PDB entry 7FJ3 | electron microscopy, 4.53 A resolution (low resolution: residue-level contacts below are approximate; hydrogen-bond / salt-bridge calls are withheld) | chains m and p of the 51 polymer chains in the assembly

Chain m (and p):
Protein: Major capsid protein
Organism: Suid alphaherpesvirus 1
Notes: chain p of this document is another copy of the same molecule, construct and numbering; everything in this record applies to it too
UniProtKB: G3G8T2 (G3G8T2_9ALPH); numbering as in UniProt (aligned over 1-1330)
Sequence (1330 residues; row label = number of the first residue in the row):
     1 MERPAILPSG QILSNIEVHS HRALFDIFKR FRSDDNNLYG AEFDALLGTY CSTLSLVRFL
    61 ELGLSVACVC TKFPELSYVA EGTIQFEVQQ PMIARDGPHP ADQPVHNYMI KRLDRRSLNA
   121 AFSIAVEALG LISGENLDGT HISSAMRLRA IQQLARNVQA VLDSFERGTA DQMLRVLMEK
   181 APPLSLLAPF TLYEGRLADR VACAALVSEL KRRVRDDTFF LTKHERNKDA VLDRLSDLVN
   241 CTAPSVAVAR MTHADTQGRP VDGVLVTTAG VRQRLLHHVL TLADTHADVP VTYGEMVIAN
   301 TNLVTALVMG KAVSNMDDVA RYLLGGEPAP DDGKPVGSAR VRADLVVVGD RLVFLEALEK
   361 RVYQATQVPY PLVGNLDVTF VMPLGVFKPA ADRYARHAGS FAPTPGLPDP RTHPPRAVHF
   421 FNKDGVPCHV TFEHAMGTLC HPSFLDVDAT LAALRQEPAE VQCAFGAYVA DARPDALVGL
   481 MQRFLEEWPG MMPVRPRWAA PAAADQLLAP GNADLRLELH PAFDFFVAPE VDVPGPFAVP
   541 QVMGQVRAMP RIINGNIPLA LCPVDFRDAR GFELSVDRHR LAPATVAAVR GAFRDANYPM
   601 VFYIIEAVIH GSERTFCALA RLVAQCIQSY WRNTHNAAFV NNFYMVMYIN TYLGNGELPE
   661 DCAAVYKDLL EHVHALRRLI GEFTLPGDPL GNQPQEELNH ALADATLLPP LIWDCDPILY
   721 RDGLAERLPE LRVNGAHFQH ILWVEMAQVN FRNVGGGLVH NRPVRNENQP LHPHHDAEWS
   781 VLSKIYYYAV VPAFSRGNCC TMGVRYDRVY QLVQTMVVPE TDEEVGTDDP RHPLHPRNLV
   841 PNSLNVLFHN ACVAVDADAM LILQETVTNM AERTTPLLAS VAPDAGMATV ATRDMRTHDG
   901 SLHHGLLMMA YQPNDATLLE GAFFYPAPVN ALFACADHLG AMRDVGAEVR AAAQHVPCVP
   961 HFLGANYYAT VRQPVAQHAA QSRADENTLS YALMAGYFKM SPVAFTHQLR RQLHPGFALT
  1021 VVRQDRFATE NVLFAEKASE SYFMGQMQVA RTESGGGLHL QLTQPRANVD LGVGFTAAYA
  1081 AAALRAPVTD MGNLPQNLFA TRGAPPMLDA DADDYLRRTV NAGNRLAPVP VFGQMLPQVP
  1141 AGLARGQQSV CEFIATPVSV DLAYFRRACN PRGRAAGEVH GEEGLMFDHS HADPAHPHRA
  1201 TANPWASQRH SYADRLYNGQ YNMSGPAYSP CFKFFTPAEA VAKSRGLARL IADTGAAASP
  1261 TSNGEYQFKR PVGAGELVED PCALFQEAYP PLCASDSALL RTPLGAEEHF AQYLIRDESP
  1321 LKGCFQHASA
Disordered / not traced: 1-2, 327-336, 1324-1330

Chain m / chain p interface:
Residue-residue contacts - 63 pairs, chain m then chain p:
  Ala5(m) - Thr49(p)
  Leu7(m) - Thr49(p)
  Pro8(m) - Thr49(p)
  Pro8(m) - Cys51(p)
  Ser9(m) - Thr49(p)
  Gly10(m) - Thr49(p)
  Gly10(m) - Tyr50(p)
  Gly10(m) - Cys51(p)
  Gln11(m) - Cys51(p)
  Ile12(m) - Tyr50(p)
  Ile12(m) - Cys51(p)
  Ile12(m) - Ser52(p)
  Asn15(m) - Gln364(p)
  Asn15(m) - Ala365(p)
  Ile16(m) - Ala365(p)
  Glu17(m) - Ala365(p)
  Glu17(m) - Gln367(p)
  Ser33(m) - Ser123(p)
  Asp34(m) - Ile124(p)
  Asp34(m) - Ala125(p)
  Asp34(m) - Ala128(p)
  Asn36(m) - Val126(p)
  Asn36(m) - Glu127(p)
  Leu38(m) - Arg149(p)
  Tyr39(m) - Ala128(p)
  Tyr39(m) - Met146(p)
  Tyr39(m) - Ala150(p)
  Tyr39(m) - Gln153(p)
  Ala41(m) - Met146(p)
  Phe43(m) - Ile142(p)
  Thr49(m) - Leu7(p)
  Thr49(m) - Pro8(p)
  Thr49(m) - Ser9(p)
  Thr49(m) - Gly10(p)
  Tyr50(m) - Gly10(p)
  Tyr50(m) - Ile12(p)
  Cys51(m) - Pro8(p)
  Cys51(m) - Gly10(p)
  Cys51(m) - Gln11(p)
  Cys51(m) - Ile12(p)
  Ser52(m) - Ile12(p)
  Ser123(m) - Ser33(p)
  Ile124(m) - Asp34(p)
  Ala125(m) - Asp34(p)
  Ala125(m) - Asp35(p)
  Ala125(m) - Asn36(p)
  Val126(m) - Asn36(p)
  Glu127(m) - Asp35(p)
  Glu127(m) - Asn36(p)
  Glu127(m) - Tyr39(p)
  Ala128(m) - Tyr39(p)
  Ile142(m) - Phe43(p)
  Met146(m) - Tyr39(p)
  Met146(m) - Gly40(p)
  Met146(m) - Ala41(p)
  Ala150(m) - Tyr39(p)
  Gln153(m) - Asp34(p)
  Gln153(m) - Leu38(p)
  Gln153(m) - Tyr39(p)
  Asn157(m) - Ser33(p)
  Ala365(m) - Ile16(p)
  Ala365(m) - Glu17(p)
  Gln367(m) - Glu17(p)
Also at the interface, not in a pair above, chain m (40 interface residues in all): Ile6, Asp35, Gly40, Thr53, Arg149, Gln364
Also at the interface, not in a pair above, chain p (41 interface residues in all): Pro4, Ala5, Ile6, Asn15, Thr53, Asn157

Summary:
Chain m and chain p form an interface of 40 and 41 residues respectively.
Chain m and chain p are both Major capsid protein (Suid alphaherpesvirus 1); the structure, Cryo-EM structure
of PRV A-capid, was determined by electron microscopy together with 7FJ1 from the same study.
